Entry 5KJ8 (X-ray diffraction, 4.10 A resolution (low resolution: residue-level contacts below are approximate; hydrogen-bond / salt-bridge calls are withheld)); this record covers chains B and D of the 5 polymer chains in the assembly.

== Chain B ==
Protein: Syntaxin-1A
From: Rattus norvegicus
Reference sequence: P32851 (STX1A_RAT); residues 191-256 here = UniProt positions 191-256
Chain sequence (66 residues; each row starts with the number of its first residue):
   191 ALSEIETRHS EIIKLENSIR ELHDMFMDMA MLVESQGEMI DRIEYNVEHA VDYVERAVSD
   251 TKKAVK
Curated features (UniProtKB/Swiss-Prot):
  - site: K253, A254 (Microbial infection: Cleavage)
  - cross-link (Glycyl lysine isopeptide (Lys-Gly)): K252 (interchain with G-Cter in SUMO), K253 (interchain with G-Cter in SUMO), K256 (interchain with G-Cter in SUMO)

== Chain D ==
Protein: Synaptosomal-associated protein 25
From: Rattus norvegicus
Reference sequence: P60881 (SNP25_RAT), isoform P60881-2; residues 141-204 here = UniProt positions 141-204
Chain sequence (64 residues; row label = number of the first residue in the row):
   141 ARENEMDENL EQVSGIIGNL RHMALDMGNE IDTQNRQIDR IMEKADSNKT RIDEANQRAT
   201 KMLG
Disordered / not traced: 141
Curated features (UniProtKB/Swiss-Prot):
  - site ((Microbial infection) Cleavage): R180, I181, Q197, R198
  - modified residue (Phosphoserine): S154, S187

== How chain B and chain D interact ==
Pairs across the interface - 8 pairs, chain B then chain D:
  R198(B) - E143(D)
  I202(B) - M146(D)
  I209(B) - V153(D)
  L212(B) - I157(D)
  L212(B) - L160(D)
  F216(B) - L160(D)
  M219(B) - M167(D)
  V244(B) - I192(D)
Also at the interface, not in a pair above, chain D (11 interface residues in all): D147, L150, M163, I171

== In short ==
The interface between chain B and chain D involves 7 residues on one side and 11 on the other.
Here chain B is Syntaxin-1A and chain D is Synaptosomal-associated protein 25, both from Rattus norvegicus.
Entry 5KJ8 (Structure of the Ca2+-bound synaptotagmin-1 SNARE complex (long unit cell form) - from synchrotron
diffraction) was determined by X-ray diffraction, deposited together with 5KJ7.
